PDB entry 7SSS | electron microscopy, 2.40 A resolution | chains A and G of the 8 polymer chains in the assembly

[Chain A]
Molecule: Ubiquinone biosynthesis protein COQ9, mitochondrial
Source organism: Homo sapiens
UniProtKB: O75208 (COQ9_HUMAN); numbering as in UniProt (aligned over 1-318)
Chain sequence (318 residues; row label = number of the first residue in the row):
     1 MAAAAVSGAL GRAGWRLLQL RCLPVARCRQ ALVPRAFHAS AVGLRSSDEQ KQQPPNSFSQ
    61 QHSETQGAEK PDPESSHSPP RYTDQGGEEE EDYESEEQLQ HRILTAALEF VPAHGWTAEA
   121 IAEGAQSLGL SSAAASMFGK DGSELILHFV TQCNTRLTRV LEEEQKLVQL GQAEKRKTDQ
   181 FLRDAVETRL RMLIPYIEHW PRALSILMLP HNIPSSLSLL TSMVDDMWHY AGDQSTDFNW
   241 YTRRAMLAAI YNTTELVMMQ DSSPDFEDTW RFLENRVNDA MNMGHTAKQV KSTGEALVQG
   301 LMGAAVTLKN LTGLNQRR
Disordered / not traced: 1-94, 131-138, 284-318
Residues lining bound ligands:
  - 8PP (2-[(2E,6E,10E,14E,18E,22E,26E)-3,7,11,15,19,23,27,31-octamethyldotriaconta-2,6,10,14,18,22,26,30-octaenyl]phenol): M208, P210, I213
  - phosphatidylethanolamine (PEV; (1S)-2-{[(2-aminoethoxy)(hydroxy)phosphoryl]oxy}-1-[(palmitoyloxy)methyl]ethyl stearate), molecule 1: M208, I213, L217
  - phosphatidylethanolamine (PEV), molecule 2: P210, H211, I213, P214
  - phosphatidylethanolamine (PEV), molecule 3: I213, P214, S215, L217, S218, T221
  - phosphatidylethanolamine (PEV), molecule 4: L217, L220, A245, A248, A249, N252, T253, R276
  - phosphatidylethanolamine (PEV), molecule 5: T221, V224, D225, W240, Y241, R244, A245, A248
  - phosphatidylethanolamine (PEV), molecule 6: F238, Y241, T242, A245, M246
Swiss-Prot annotation at these positions:
  - motif: R16 to A31 (SIFI-degron)
  - binding site (a 1,2-diacylglycero-3-phosphoethanolamine): R244
  - modified residue: K175 (N6-acetyllysine)
  - mutagenesis: L190 (L190E: Impairs interaction with COQ7), M227 (M227E: Impairs interaction with COQ7), D237 (D237K: Impairs interaction with COQ7), W240 (W240D/K: Abolishes interaction with COQ7; W240K: Disrupts the octomeric COQ7:COQ9 complex), Y241 (Y241D/K: Abolishes interaction with COQ7), L256 (L256K: Impairs interaction with COQ7), K288 (K288A: Decreases membrane association; when associated with A-291), V290 (V290A: Significantly decreases membrane association; when associated with A-297; A-298; A-301 and A-302; V290S: Decreases membrane association by more than 60%; when associated with A-297; A-298 ...), K291 (K291A: Decreases membrane association; when associated with A-288), L297 (L297A: Significantly decreases membrane association; when associated with A-290; A-298; A-301 and A-302; L297S: Decreases membrane association by more than 60%; when associated with A-290; A-298 ...), V298 (V298A: Significantly decreases membrane association; when associated with A-290; A-297; A-301 and A-302; V298S: Decreases membrane association by more than 60%; when associated with A-290; A-297 ...), L301 (L301A: Significantly decreases membrane association; when associated with A-290; A-297; A-298 and A-302; L301S: Decreases membrane association by more than 60%; when associated with A-290; A-297 ...), 1 further mutagenesis entry in UniProt
What the authors report for this chain:
  - higher-order assembly contacts with a neighbouring 5-demethoxyubiquinone hydroxylase, mitochondrial: L209, P210

[Chain G]
Molecule: 5-demethoxyubiquinone hydroxylase, mitochondrial
Source organism: Homo sapiens
Notes: EC 1.14.99.60
UniProtKB: Q99807 (COQ7_HUMAN); residues 1-217 here = UniProt positions 1-217
Chain sequence (217 residues; numbered 1 to 217; the number before each row is that of its first residue):
     1 MSCAGAAAAP RLWRLRPGAR RSLSAYGRRT SVRFRSSGMT LDNISRAAVD RIIRVDHAGE
    61 YGANRIYAGQ MAVLGRTSVG PVIQKMWDQE KDHLKKFNEL MVTFRVRPTV LMPLWNVLGF
   121 ALGAGTALLG KEGAMACTVA VEESIAHHYN NQIRTLMEED PEKYEELLQL IKKFRDEELE
   181 HHDIGLDHDA ELAPAYAVLK SIIQAGCRVA IYLSERL
Disordered / not traced: 1-44
Residues lining bound ligands:
  - 8PP (2-[(2E,6E,10E,14E,18E,22E,26E)-3,7,11,15,19,23,27,31-octamethyldotriaconta-2,6,10,14,18,22,26,30-octaenyl]phenol): A58, G59, G62, I66, W115, L118, G119, A121, L122, G125, T126, L129, L199, I202, I203, G206, C207, A210, I211
  - NAD (nicotinamide-adenine-dinucleotide): R51, Y212, E215, R216
  - phosphatidylethanolamine (PEV; (1S)-2-{[(2-aminoethoxy)(hydroxy)phosphoryl]oxy}-1-[(palmitoyloxy)methyl]ethyl stearate), molecule 1: Y61, V110, P113, N116
  - phosphatidylethanolamine (PEV), molecule 2: R65, N116, V117, F120, A121, A124
  - phosphatidylethanolamine (PEV), molecule 3: R107, V110, R216, L217
  - phosphatidylethanolamine (PEV), molecule 4: P113, L114, N116, V117
  - phosphatidylethanolamine (PEV), molecule 5: V117, L118, A121
  - phosphatidylethanolamine (PEV), molecule 6: H147, A205, R208, V209, Y212, L213
Swiss-Prot annotation at these positions:
  - region: R11 to R29 (Required for nuclear localization)
  - binding site (NADH): R51, Y212, R216
  - binding site (Fe cation): E60, E90, H93, E142, E178, H181
  - natural variant: R54 (R54Q: In COQ10D8 and HMNR9; R54W: In HMNR9; uncertain significance), R107 (R107W: In COQ10D8; uncertain significance), L111 (L111P: In COQ10D8), V141 (V141E: In COQ10D8), Y149 (Y149C: In COQ10D8 and HMNR9; uncertain significance), L156 (L156Q: In HMNR9; uncertain significance; L156R: In HMNR9; uncertain significance)
  - mutagenesis: R28 (R28A: Reduces nuclear localization. Increases level of reactive oxygen species (ROS)), R51 (R51A: Loss of function activity; when associated with A-208; A-212 and A-216), E178 (E178K: No detectable ubiquinone is produced), R208 (R208A: Loss of function activity; when associated with A-51; A-212 and A-216), Y212 (Y212A: Loss of function activity; when associated with A-51; A-208 and A-216), R216 (R216A: Loss of function activity; when associated with A-51; A-208 and A-212)
What the authors report for this chain:
  - binding site for 8PP: L118, A121, L122, L129, L199, I202
  - binding site for NAD: R51, Y212, R216
  - binding site for phosphatidylethanolamine: R208

[Interface between chain A and chain G]
Residue-residue contacts (8; chain A residue first):
  K140(A) - D189(G)
  L209(A) - S201(G)
  P210(A) - S201(G)
  P210(A) - I202(G)  hydrophobic
  P210(A) - A205(G)
  H211(A) - S201(G)  hydrogen bond
  H211(A) - A205(G)
  H211(A) - R208(G)
Other interface residues (no listed pair), chain G (6 interface residues in all): Q204

[Summary]
4 residues of chain A face 6 of chain G across their interface, with 1 hydrogen bond. Its one hydrogen-bonded
contact is H211(A)-S201(G). From the paper: a binding site for 8PP at L118(G), A121(G) and L122(G) among
others; a binding site for NAD at R51(G), Y212(G) and R216(G).
Chain A is Ubiquinone biosynthesis protein COQ9, mitochondrial and chain G is 5-demethoxyubiquinone
hydroxylase, mitochondrial, both from Homo sapiens; the structure, Structure of the NADH-bound human COQ7:COQ9
complex by single-particle electron cryo-microscopy, was determined by electron microscopy, deposited together
with 7SSP.
